Entry 6PEJ (X-ray diffraction, 2.00 A resolution); this record covers chains A and C of the 4 polymer chains in the assembly.

[Chain A (and C)]
Protein: Sorbitol dehydrogenase (L-iditol 2-dehydrogenase)
From: Sinorhizobium meliloti 1021
Notes: EC 1.1.1.14; chain C of this document is another copy of the same molecule, construct and numbering; everything in this record applies to it too
Reference sequence: Q92N06 (Q92N06_RHIME); residue numbers follow UniProt; this construct covers 1-257
Chain sequence (291 residues; numbered -33 to 257; the number before each row is that of its first residue; numbers below 1 keep their minus sign (Met-33 is residue -33)):
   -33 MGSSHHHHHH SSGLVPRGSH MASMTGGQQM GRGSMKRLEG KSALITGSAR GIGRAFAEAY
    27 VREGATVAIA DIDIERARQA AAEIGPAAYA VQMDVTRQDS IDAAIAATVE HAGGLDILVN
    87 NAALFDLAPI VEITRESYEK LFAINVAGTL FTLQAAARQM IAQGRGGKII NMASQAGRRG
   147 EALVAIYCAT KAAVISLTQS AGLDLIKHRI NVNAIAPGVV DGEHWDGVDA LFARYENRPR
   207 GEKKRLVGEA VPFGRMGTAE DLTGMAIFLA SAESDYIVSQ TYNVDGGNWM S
Not modelled in the structure: -33 to 0 (chain C: -33 to 1)
Sequence notes: initiating methionine (-33); expression tag (-32 to 0)
Ligand contacts: sorbitol (SOR): Phe91, Ser140, Gln141, Ala142, Arg145, Glu147, Val150, Tyr153, Gly184, Val185, His190, Trp191, Phe198, Val213
From the paper describing this entry:
  - catalytic residues: Ser140, Tyr153, Lys157 (proposed by the authors, not directly observed)
  - catalytic residues: Asn111
  - binding site for sorbitol: Gln141, Glu147, Tyr153, Gly184, His190
  - conformationally variable residues (helix shift): His190, Trp191

[Interface between chain A and chain C]
Contacting residue pairs - 70 pairs, chain A then chain C:
  Gln64(A) with Arg101(C), hydrogen bond
  Ile67(A) with Arg101(C)
  Pro95(A) with Asp170(C)
  Ile96(A) with Leu119(C), hydrophobic; Gln120(C), hydrogen bond (backbone-side chain); Ala167(C), hydrophobic; Asp170(C), hydrogen bond (backbone-side chain)
  Val97(A) with Arg124(C), hydrogen bond (backbone-side chain); Ile127(C), hydrophobic
  Ile99(A) with Gln120(C), hydrogen bond (backbone-side chain)
  Thr100(A) with Phe117(C)
  Arg101(A) with Thr62(C); Gln64(C), hydrogen bond; Ile67(C); Phe117(C)
  Tyr104(A) with Phe108(C), hydrogen bond (side chain-backbone); Val112(C); Ala113(C); Leu116(C), hydrophobic; Phe117(C), hydrophobic
  Phe108(A) with Tyr104(C), hydrogen bond (backbone-side chain); Phe108(C), hydrophobic
  Val112(A) with Tyr104(C); Phe108(C), hydrophobic
  Ala113(A) with Tyr104(C)
  Leu116(A) with Ile152(C), hydrophobic
  Phe117(A) with Ile99(C), hydrophobic; Thr100(C); Arg101(C); Tyr104(C), hydrophobic
  Leu119(A) with Ile96(C), hydrophobic
  Gln120(A) with Ile96(C), hydrogen bond (side chain-backbone); Val97(C); Ile99(C), hydrogen bond (side chain-backbone)
  Arg124(A) with Val97(C), hydrogen bond (side chain-backbone)
  Ile127(A) with Val97(C), hydrophobic
  Arg145(A) with Gln165(C)
  Gly146(A) with Gln165(C), hydrogen bond (backbone-side chain); Ser166(C); Leu169(C)
  Glu147(A) with Ser166(C), hydrogen bond (backbone-side chain)
  Ala148(A) with Ser166(C); Leu169(C); Asp170(C)
  Ala151(A) with Leu163(C); Ser166(C)
  Ile152(A) with Leu116(C), hydrophobic
  Cys154(A) with Ser162(C)
  Ala155(A) with Ser162(C), hydrogen bond (backbone-side chain); Leu163(C), hydrophobic
  Ala158(A) with Ala158(C); Ser162(C)
  Ser162(A) with Cys154(C); Ala155(C), hydrogen bond (side chain-backbone); Ala158(C)
  Leu163(A) with Ala151(C); Ala155(C), hydrophobic
  Gln165(A) with Arg145(C); Gly146(C), hydrogen bond (side chain-backbone)
  Ser166(A) with Gly146(C); Glu147(C), hydrogen bond (side chain-backbone); Ala148(C); Ala151(C)
  Ala167(A) with Ile96(C), hydrophobic
  Leu169(A) with Gly146(C); Glu147(C); Ala148(C)
  Asp170(A) with Pro95(C); Ile96(C), hydrogen bond (side chain-backbone); Ala148(C)
Interface residues without a listed pair, chain A (42 interface residues in all): Thr62, Arg63, Glu98, Arg144, Leu149, Val150, Ala159, Leu171
Interface residues without a listed pair, chain C (43 interface residues in all): Arg63, Glu98, Ala123, Arg144, Leu149, Val150, Ala159, Leu171

[Overview]
42 residues of chain A and 43 residues of chain C are in contact; the contacts include 18 hydrogen bonds.
Polar contacts include Gln64(A)-Arg101(C), Ile96(A)-Gln120(C) and Ile96(A)-Asp170(C). Ligands of chain A:
sorbitol. From the paper: catalytic residues Ser140(A), Tyr153(A) and Lys157(A) among others; a binding site
for sorbitol at Gln141(A), Glu147(A) and Tyr153(A) among others.
Both chains are Sorbitol dehydrogenase (L-iditol 2-dehydrogenase) (Sinorhizobium meliloti 1021). Entry 6PEJ
(Structure of sorbitol dehydrogenase from Sinorhizobium meliloti 1021 bound to sorbitol) was determined by
X-ray diffraction together with 6PEI from the same study.
